Entry 1F4C (X-ray diffraction, 2.00 A resolution); this record covers chains A and B.

Chain A (and B):
Name: Thymidylate synthase
Source organism: Escherichia coli
Notes: EC 2.1.1.45; chain B of this document is another copy of the same molecule, construct and numbering; everything in this record applies to it too
Reference sequence: P0A884 (TYSY_ECOLI); residues 1-264 here = UniProt positions 1-264
Sequence (264 residues; each row starts with the number of its first residue):
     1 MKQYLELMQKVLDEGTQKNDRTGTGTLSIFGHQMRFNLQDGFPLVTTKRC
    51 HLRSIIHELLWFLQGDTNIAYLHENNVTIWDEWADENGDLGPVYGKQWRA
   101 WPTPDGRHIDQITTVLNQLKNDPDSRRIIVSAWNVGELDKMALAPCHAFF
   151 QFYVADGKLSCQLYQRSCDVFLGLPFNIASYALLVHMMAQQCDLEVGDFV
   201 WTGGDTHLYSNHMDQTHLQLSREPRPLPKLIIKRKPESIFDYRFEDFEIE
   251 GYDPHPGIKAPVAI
Unresolved in the structure: 263-264 (chain B: 262-264)
Construct notes: engineered mutation Met-1 (Met in P0A884)
Modified positions: Met-1 (n-carboxymethionine; CXM)
Covalent attachments: N-[tosyl-D-prolinyl]amino-ethanethiol (TP2) linked to Cys-146
Small-molecule neighbours: TP2 (N-[tosyl-D-prolinyl]amino-ethanethiol): Glu-58, Ile-79, Trp-80, Trp-83, Tyr-94, Leu-143, Ser-167, Leu-172, Gly-173, Phe-176, Asn-177
UniProt features mapped onto this chain:
  - active site: Cys-146 (Nucleophile)
  - binding site (dUMP): Arg-21, Arg-126, Arg-127, Arg-166 to Asp-169, Asn-177, His-207 to Tyr-209
  - binding site ((6R)-5,10-methylene-5,6,7,8-tetrahydrofolate): His-51, Asp-169, Ala-263
From the paper describing this entry:
  - binding site for TP2: Cys-146
  - catalytic residues: Cys-146 (citing earlier work)

Interface between chain A and chain B:
Residue-residue contacts - 108 pairs, chain A then chain B:
  Thr-16(A) / Ala-155(B)
  Thr-16(A) / Asp-156(B)
  Lys-18(A) / Asp-124(B)  salt bridge
  Lys-18(A) / Tyr-153(B)
  Lys-18(A) / Val-154(B)
  Asp-20(A) / Arg-126(B)  salt bridge
  Thr-26(A) / Arg-126(B)
  Ser-28(A) / Tyr-153(B)  hydrogen bond
  Phe-30(A) / Arg-35(B)  hydrogen bond (backbone-side chain)
  Phe-30(A) / Gln-151(B)
  Phe-30(A) / Tyr-153(B)  hydrophobic
  Phe-30(A) / Ser-160(B)
  Phe-30(A) / Cys-161(B)
  Phe-30(A) / Gln-162(B)
  Gly-31(A) / Gln-33(B)
  Gly-31(A) / Arg-35(B)  hydrogen bond (backbone-side chain)
  Gly-31(A) / Gln-162(B)
  His-32(A) / Gln-33(B)  hydrogen bond (backbone-side chain)
  Gln-33(A) / Gly-31(B)
  Gln-33(A) / His-32(B)  hydrogen bond (side chain-backbone)
  Gln-33(A) / Gln-33(B)  hydrogen bond (backbone-side chain)
  Gln-33(A) / Thr-202(B)
  Arg-35(A) / Phe-30(B)  hydrogen bond (side chain-backbone)
  Arg-35(A) / Gly-31(B)  hydrogen bond (side chain-backbone)
  Trp-101(A) / Trp-101(B)  hydrophobic
  Trp-101(A) / Trp-133(B)
  Trp-101(A) / Asn-134(B)
  Trp-101(A) / Val-135(B)  hydrophobic
  Trp-101(A) / Gly-136(B)
  Thr-103(A) / Pro-104(B)
  Thr-103(A) / Gly-136(B)
  Pro-104(A) / Gly-136(B)
  Pro-104(A) / Glu-137(B)
  Asp-105(A) / Lys-140(B)  salt bridge
  Ile-109(A) / Val-135(B)
  Ile-109(A) / Gly-136(B)
  Gln-111(A) / Val-135(B)
  Asp-122(A) / Arg-21(B)  salt bridge
  Asp-124(A) / Lys-18(B)  salt bridge
  Ser-125(A) / Arg-21(B)  hydrogen bond
  Arg-126(A) / Asp-20(B)  salt bridge
  Arg-126(A) / Thr-26(B)
  Arg-126(A) / Arg-166(B)  hydrogen bond (backbone-side chain)
  Arg-126(A) / Ser-167(B)
  Arg-126(A) / Asp-205(B)
  Arg-126(A) / His-207(B)
  Arg-126(A) / Tyr-209(B)  hydrogen bond
  Arg-127(A) / Arg-21(B)
  Arg-127(A) / Trp-133(B)
  Arg-127(A) / Leu-138(B)
  Arg-127(A) / Arg-166(B)
  Ile-129(A) / Trp-133(B)
  Ile-129(A) / Arg-166(B)
  Ser-131(A) / Trp-133(B)
  Trp-133(A) / Trp-101(B)
  Trp-133(A) / Ile-129(B)
  Trp-133(A) / Ser-131(B)
  Trp-133(A) / Phe-149(B)  hydrophobic
  Asn-134(A) / Trp-101(B)
  Val-135(A) / Trp-101(B)
  Val-135(A) / Ile-109(B)
  Val-135(A) / Gln-111(B)
  Gly-136(A) / Trp-101(B)
  Gly-136(A) / Thr-103(B)
  Gly-136(A) / Ile-109(B)
  Leu-138(A) / Arg-127(B)
  Asp-139(A) / Arg-127(B)  salt bridge
  Phe-149(A) / Trp-133(B)  hydrophobic
  Phe-149(A) / Phe-149(B)  hydrophobic
  Phe-149(A) / Tyr-164(B)  hydrophobic
  Gln-151(A) / Phe-30(B)
  Gln-151(A) / Tyr-164(B)  hydrogen bond
  Gln-151(A) / Arg-166(B)  hydrogen bond (side chain-backbone)
  Gln-151(A) / Gly-204(B)
  Tyr-153(A) / Lys-18(B)
  Tyr-153(A) / Ser-28(B)  hydrogen bond
  Tyr-153(A) / Ile-29(B)
  Tyr-153(A) / Phe-30(B)  hydrophobic
  Tyr-153(A) / Asp-205(B)
  Val-154(A) / Lys-18(B)  hydrogen bond (backbone-side chain)
  Ala-155(A) / Thr-16(B)
  Asp-156(A) / Thr-16(B)
  Ser-160(A) / Phe-30(B)
  Cys-161(A) / Phe-30(B)
  Gln-162(A) / Phe-30(B)
  Gln-162(A) / Gly-31(B)
  Gln-162(A) / Tyr-164(B)  hydrogen bond
  Gln-162(A) / Thr-202(B)
  Gln-162(A) / Gly-203(B)  hydrogen bond (side chain-backbone)
  Gln-162(A) / Gly-204(B)
  Tyr-164(A) / Phe-149(B)  hydrophobic
  Tyr-164(A) / Gln-151(B)  hydrogen bond
  Tyr-164(A) / Gln-162(B)  hydrogen bond
  Arg-166(A) / Arg-126(B)  hydrogen bond (side chain-backbone)
  Arg-166(A) / Arg-127(B)
  Arg-166(A) / Ile-129(B)
  Arg-166(A) / Gln-151(B)  hydrogen bond (backbone-side chain)
  Ser-167(A) / Arg-126(B)
  Thr-202(A) / Gln-33(B)
  Thr-202(A) / Gln-162(B)
  Thr-202(A) / Thr-202(B)
  Gly-203(A) / Gln-162(B)  hydrogen bond (backbone-side chain)
  Gly-204(A) / Gln-151(B)
  Gly-204(A) / Gln-162(B)
  Asp-205(A) / Arg-126(B)
  Asp-205(A) / Tyr-153(B)
  His-207(A) / Arg-126(B)
  Tyr-209(A) / Arg-126(B)  hydrogen bond
Interface residues without a listed pair, chain A (55 interface residues in all): Asn-19, Arg-21, Ile-29, Pro-102, Pro-123, Ala-144, Phe-152, Val-200
Interface residues without a listed pair, chain B (53 interface residues in all): Asn-19, Pro-102, Ala-144, Ala-148, Phe-152, Val-200

Overview:
Chain A and chain B form an interface of 55 and 53 residues respectively; the contacts include 23 hydrogen
bonds and 7 salt bridges. Polar pairs include Lys-18(A)/Asp-124(B), Asp-20(A)/Arg-126(B) and
Asp-105(A)/Lys-140(B). Compound TP2 is covalently linked to Cys-146(A). The paper reports the catalytic
residue Cys-146(A); a binding site for TP2 at Cys-146(A).
Chain A and chain B are both Thymidylate synthase (Escherichia coli); the structure, Crystal structure of E.
coli thymidylate synthase covalently modified at C146 with N-[tosyl-D-prolinyl]amino-ethanethiol, was
determined by X-ray diffraction (same publication as 1F4B, 1F4D, 1F4E, 1F4F and 1F4G).
